PDB entry 2ZL6 | X-ray diffraction, 1.43 A resolution | chains A and B

# Chain A (and B)
Name: 58 kd capsid protein
From: Norwalk virus
Notes: fragment: P-domain; chain B of this document is another copy of the same molecule, construct and numbering; everything in this record applies to it too
UniProt: Q83884 (Q83884_9CALI); residues 225-519 here = UniProt positions 225-519
Amino-acid sequence (295 residues; row label = number of the first residue in the row):
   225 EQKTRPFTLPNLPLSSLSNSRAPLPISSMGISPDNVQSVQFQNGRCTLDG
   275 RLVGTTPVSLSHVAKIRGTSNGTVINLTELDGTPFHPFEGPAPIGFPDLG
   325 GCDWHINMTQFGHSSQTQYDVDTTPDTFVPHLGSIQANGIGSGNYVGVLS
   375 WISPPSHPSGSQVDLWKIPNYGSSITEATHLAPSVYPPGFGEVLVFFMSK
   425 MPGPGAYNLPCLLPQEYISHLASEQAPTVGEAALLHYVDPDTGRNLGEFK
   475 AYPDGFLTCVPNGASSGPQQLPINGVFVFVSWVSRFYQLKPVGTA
Unresolved in the structure: 225-230, 517-519 (chain B: 225-229, 517-519)
UniProt features mapped onto this chain:
  - site: Lys-227, Thr-228 (Cleavage)
Residues lining bound ligands: Mg2+ (MG): Pro-234, Leu-236, Leu-238, Tyr-441, Val-500, Phe-501
From the paper describing this entry:
  - binding site for alpha-L-fucopyranose: Gln-342, Asp-344, Trp-375
  - binding site for beta-D-galactopyranose: Asp-327, His-329, Ser-377, Pro-378
  - contacts within the chain: His-329/Trp-375
  - mutagenesis - H329A, W375A: abolished binding to H-type 1 and A carbohydrates
  - specificity-determining residues: Trp-375

# Chain A / chain B interface
Contacting residue pairs (86; chain A residue first):
  Pro-234(A) / Ser-447(B)
  Asn-235(A) / Ser-447(B)  hydrogen bond (backbone-side chain)
  Asn-235(A) / Gln-449(B)
  Leu-236(A) / Val-282(B)  hydrophobic
  Leu-236(A) / Ser-443(B)
  Leu-236(A) / Ala-446(B)
  Leu-236(A) / Ser-447(B)
  Ser-240(A) / Val-282(B)
  Ser-240(A) / Ser-283(B)
  Leu-241(A) / Val-282(B)  hydrophobic
  Leu-241(A) / Ser-283(B)
  Leu-241(A) / Ser-285(B)
  Ser-242(A) / Ser-283(B)
  Ser-242(A) / Ser-285(B)
  Pro-247(A) / Ser-285(B)
  Pro-247(A) / Lys-289(B)  hydrogen bond (backbone-side chain)
  Leu-248(A) / Ser-285(B)
  Pro-249(A) / Ser-285(B)
  Pro-249(A) / His-286(B)
  Pro-249(A) / Leu-304(B)  hydrophobic
  Val-282(A) / Leu-236(B)  hydrophobic
  Val-282(A) / Ser-240(B)
  Val-282(A) / Leu-241(B)  hydrophobic
  Ser-283(A) / Ser-240(B)
  Ser-283(A) / Leu-241(B)
  Ser-283(A) / Ser-242(B)
  Ser-283(A) / Glu-440(B)  hydrogen bond
  Leu-284(A) / Leu-284(B)  hydrophobic
  Leu-284(A) / Ser-285(B)
  Ser-285(A) / Leu-241(B)
  Ser-285(A) / Ser-242(B)
  Ser-285(A) / Pro-247(B)
  Ser-285(A) / Leu-248(B)
  Ser-285(A) / Pro-249(B)
  Ser-285(A) / Leu-284(B)
  His-286(A) / Pro-249(B)
  Lys-289(A) / Pro-247(B)  hydrogen bond (side chain-backbone)
  Leu-304(A) / Pro-249(B)  hydrophobic
  Asn-331(A) / Asn-331(B)
  Asn-331(A) / Gln-340(B)
  Asn-331(A) / Ser-374(B)  hydrogen bond
  Thr-333(A) / Ser-374(B)
  Thr-333(A) / Pro-426(B)
  Gln-334(A) / Pro-426(B)
  Gln-334(A) / Gly-427(B)  hydrogen bond (backbone-backbone)
  Phe-335(A) / Lys-424(B)
  Gly-336(A) / Gly-427(B)  hydrogen bond (backbone-backbone)
  Gly-336(A) / Pro-428(B)
  Gly-336(A) / Gly-429(B)
  His-337(A) / Gly-427(B)  hydrogen bond (backbone-backbone)
  His-337(A) / Pro-428(B)
  Ser-338(A) / Trp-375(B)
  Ser-338(A) / Pro-428(B)
  Ser-339(A) / Trp-375(B)
  Gln-340(A) / Asn-331(B)  hydrogen bond
  Gln-340(A) / Gln-340(B)
  Gln-340(A) / Gln-342(B)
  Gln-340(A) / Ser-374(B)  hydrogen bond
  Gln-340(A) / Trp-375(B)
  Gln-342(A) / Gln-340(B)
  Ser-374(A) / Asn-331(B)  hydrogen bond
  Ser-374(A) / Thr-333(B)
  Ser-374(A) / Gln-340(B)  hydrogen bond
  Trp-375(A) / Ser-338(B)
  Trp-375(A) / Ser-339(B)
  Trp-375(A) / Gln-340(B)
  Lys-424(A) / Phe-335(B)
  Pro-426(A) / Thr-333(B)
  Pro-426(A) / Gln-334(B)
  Pro-426(A) / Phe-335(B)
  Gly-427(A) / Gln-334(B)  hydrogen bond (backbone-backbone)
  Gly-427(A) / Gly-336(B)  hydrogen bond (backbone-backbone)
  Gly-427(A) / His-337(B)  hydrogen bond (backbone-backbone)
  Pro-428(A) / Gly-336(B)
  Pro-428(A) / His-337(B)
  Pro-428(A) / Ser-338(B)
  Gly-429(A) / Gly-336(B)
  Glu-440(A) / Ser-283(B)  hydrogen bond
  Glu-440(A) / Ser-443(B)
  Ser-443(A) / Leu-236(B)
  Ser-443(A) / Glu-440(B)
  Ala-446(A) / Leu-236(B)
  Ser-447(A) / Pro-234(B)
  Ser-447(A) / Asn-235(B)  hydrogen bond (side chain-backbone)
  Ser-447(A) / Leu-236(B)
  Gln-449(A) / Asn-235(B)
Also at the interface, not in a pair above, chain A (40 interface residues in all): Thr-341, Met-425
Also at the interface, not in a pair above, chain B (43 interface residues in all): Ser-239, Thr-341, Val-370, Met-425, His-444

# Summary
Chain A and chain B form an interface of 40 and 43 residues respectively; the contacts include 17 hydrogen
bonds. Among the polar pairs are Asn-235(A)/Ser-447(B), Pro-247(A)/Lys-289(B) and Ser-283(A)/Glu-440(B). From
the paper: a binding site for beta-D-galactopyranose at Asp-327(A), His-329(A) and Ser-377(A) among others;
H329A and W375A of chain A abolish binding to H-type 1 and A carbohydrates.
Both chains are 58 kd capsid protein (Norwalk virus). Entry 2ZL6 (Atomic resolution structural
characterization of recognition of histo-blood group antigens by Norwalk virus) was determined by X-ray
diffraction, deposited together with 2ZL5 and 2ZL7.
